Entry 2WAY (X-ray diffraction, 2.30 A resolution); this record covers chains A and B.

# Chain A
Molecule: ATP-dependent RNA helicase DDX6
Source organism: Homo sapiens
Notes: EC 3.6.1.-; fragment: c-terminal domain, residues 296-483
UniProtKB: P26196 (DDX6_HUMAN); residues 285-472 here correspond to UniProt positions 296-483 (UniProt number = residue number + 11)
Chain sequence (193 residues; row label = number of the first residue in the row):
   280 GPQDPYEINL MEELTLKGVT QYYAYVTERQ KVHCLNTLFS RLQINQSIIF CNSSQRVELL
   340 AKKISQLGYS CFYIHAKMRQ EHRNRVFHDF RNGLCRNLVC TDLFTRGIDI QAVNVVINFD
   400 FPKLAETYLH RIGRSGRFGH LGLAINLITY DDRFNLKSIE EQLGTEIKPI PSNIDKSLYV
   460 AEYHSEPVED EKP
Disordered / not traced: 280-295, 383-387, 413-419, 461-472

# Chain B
Molecule: Enhancer of mRNA-decapping protein 3
Source organism: Homo sapiens
Notes: fragment: fdf peptide, residues 192-228
UniProtKB: Q96F86 (EDC3_HUMAN); residue numbers follow UniProt; this construct covers 192-228
Chain sequence (44 residues; numbered 185 to 228; the number before each row is that of its first residue):
   185 GPHMADLFGD DIEEIPDTDF DFEGNLALFD KAAVFEEIDT YERR
Disordered / not traced: 185-198, 225-228

# Chain A / chain B interface
Residue-residue contacts (36):
  Y302(A) - L210(B)  hydrophobic
  Y302(A) - K215(B)
  A303(A) - F206(B)  hydrophobic
  Y304(A) - N209(B)
  Y304(A) - L210(B)
  Y304(A) - L212(B)  hydrophobic
  Y304(A) - F213(B)  hydrophobic
  V305(A) - F204(B)  hydrophobic
  Q309(A) - F204(B)
  Q309(A) - N209(B)  hydrogen bond
  H312(A) - I199(B)
  H312(A) - P200(B)
  H312(A) - T202(B)  hydrogen bond (side chain-backbone)
  H312(A) - D203(B)
  H312(A) - F204(B)
  C313(A) - F204(B)  hydrophobic
  C313(A) - F206(B)  hydrophobic
  T316(A) - D203(B)
  T316(A) - F204(B)  hydrogen bond (side chain-backbone)
  T316(A) - F206(B)
  L317(A) - F206(B)  hydrophobic
  R320(A) - D203(B)  salt bridge
  R320(A) - F204(B)
  R320(A) - F206(B)
  L346(A) - I199(B)  hydrophobic
  R432(A) - V218(B)
  F433(A) - I222(B)  hydrophobic
  K436(A) - F219(B)
  K436(A) - I222(B)
  K436(A) - D223(B)  salt bridge
  E439(A) - K215(B)  salt bridge
  E439(A) - F219(B)
  I446(A) - K215(B)  hydrogen bond (backbone-side chain)
  P448(A) - L210(B)  hydrophobic
  I449(A) - F206(B)  hydrophobic
  I449(A) - L210(B)
Other interface residues (no listed pair), chain A (20 interface residues in all): L435, E440

# In short
20 residues of chain A and 15 residues of chain B are in contact; the contacts include 4 hydrogen bonds and 3
salt bridges. Among the polar pairs are R320(A)-D203(B), K436(A)-D223(B) and E439(A)-K215(B).
Chain A is ATP-dependent RNA helicase DDX6 and chain B is Enhancer of mRNA-decapping protein 3, both from Homo
sapiens; the structure, Structure of the human DDX6 C-terminal domain in complex with an EDC3- FDF peptide,
was determined by X-ray diffraction, deposited together with 2WAX.
